PDB entry 4QR9 | X-ray diffraction, 2.00 A resolution | chains A and C of the 6 polymer chains in the assembly

== Chain A ==
Name: High mobility group protein B1
Source organism: Rattus norvegicus
UniProtKB: P63159 (HMGB1_RAT); residues 7-80 here correspond to UniProt positions 8-81 (UniProt number = residue number + 1)
Sequence (76 residues; row label = number of the first residue in the row):
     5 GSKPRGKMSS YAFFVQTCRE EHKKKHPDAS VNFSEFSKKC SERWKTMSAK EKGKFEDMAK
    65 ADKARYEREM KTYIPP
Unresolved in the structure: 80
Disulfide bonds: Cys-22/Cys-44
Sequence notes: expression tag (5-6)
What the authors report for this chain:
  - binding site for the 10-nt DNA strand (chain C): Ser-13, Arg-23, Phe-37, Ser-38, Ser-41
  - binding site for the 10-nt DNA strand: Ser-13, Tyr-15, Trp-48
  - mutagenesis - F37A: abolished binding to pre-bent DNA (citing earlier work)
  - conformationally variable residues (loop rearrangement): Phe-37
  - self-association interface (contacts with another copy of this molecule); pairs are residue here / residue on that copy: Phe-37/Phe-37 (pi stacking)

== Chain C ==
Molecule: 10-nt DNA strand
Sequence (10 nucleotides; row label = number of the first residue in the row):
     1 ATATCGATAT

== Chain A / chain C interface ==
Pairs across the interface (17; chain A residue first):
  Lys-7(A) with DT2(C), salt bridge to the phosphate
  Arg-9(A) with DA3(C), salt bridge to the phosphate; DT4(C), salt bridge to the phosphate
  Gly-10(A) with DT2(C), phosphate contact; DA3(C), hydrogen bond to the phosphate
  Met-12(A) with DT4(C), sugar contact
  Ala-16(A) with DT4(C), sugar contact
  Val-19(A) with DT4(C), sugar contact; DC5(C), sugar contact
  Gln-20(A) with DT4(C), phosphate contact; DC5(C), hydrogen bond to the phosphate
  Arg-23(A) with DC5(C), hydrogen bond to the phosphate; DG6(C), salt bridge to the phosphate
  Val-35(A) with DG6(C), sugar contact
  Phe-37(A) with DC5(C), base contact; DG6(C), sugar contact
  Phe-40(A) with DC5(C), sugar contact
Interface residues without a listed pair, chain A (12 interface residues in all): Lys-11

== Summary ==
12 residues of chain A and 5 residues of chain C are in contact, with 3 hydrogen bonds and 4 salt bridges.
Polar pairs include Gly-10(A)/DA3(C), Gln-20(A)/DC5(C) and Arg-23(A)/DC5(C). From the paper: a binding site
for the 10-nt DNA strand (chain C) at Ser-13(A), Arg-23(A) and Phe-37(A) among others; F37A of chain A
abolishes binding to pre-bent DNA.
Here chain A is High mobility group protein B1 (Rattus norvegicus) and chain C is a 10-nt DNA strand. Entry
4QR9 (Crystal structure of two HMGB1 Box A domains cooperating to underwind and kink a DNA) was determined by
X-ray diffraction.
